Entry 4HEA (X-ray diffraction, 3.30 A resolution); this record covers chains 1 and 3 of the 16 polymer chains in the assembly.

Chain 1:
Name: NADH-quinone oxidoreductase subunit 1
Organism: Thermus thermophilus
Notes: EC 1.6.5.3
UniProt: Q56222 (NQO1_THET8); residue numbers follow UniProt; this construct covers 1-438
Amino-acid sequence (438 residues; each row starts with the number of its first residue):
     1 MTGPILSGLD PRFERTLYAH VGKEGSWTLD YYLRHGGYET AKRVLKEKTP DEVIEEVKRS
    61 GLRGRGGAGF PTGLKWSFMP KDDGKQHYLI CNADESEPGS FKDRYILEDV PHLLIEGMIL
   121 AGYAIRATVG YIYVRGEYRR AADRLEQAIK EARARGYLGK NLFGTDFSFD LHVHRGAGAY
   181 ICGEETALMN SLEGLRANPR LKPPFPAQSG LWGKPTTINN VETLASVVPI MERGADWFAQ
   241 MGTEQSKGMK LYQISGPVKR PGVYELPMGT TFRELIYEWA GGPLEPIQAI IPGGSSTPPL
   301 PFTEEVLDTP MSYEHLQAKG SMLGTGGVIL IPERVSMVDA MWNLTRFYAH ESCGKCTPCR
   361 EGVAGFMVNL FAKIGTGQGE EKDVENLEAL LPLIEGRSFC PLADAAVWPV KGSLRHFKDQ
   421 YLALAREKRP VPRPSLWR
Not modelled in the structure: 1
Metal / ion sites: 4Fe-4S cluster Fe: Cys353, Cys356, Cys359, Cys400
Residues lining bound ligands:
  - FMN (flavin mononucleotide): Gly64, Arg65, Gly66, Ala68, Gly69, Thr72, Lys75, Asn92, Asp94, Glu95, Ser96, Tyr180, Ile181, Gly183, Glu184, Glu185, Ile218, Asn219, Asn220, Thr223, Pro401, Leu402
  - 4Fe-4S cluster (SF4): Ile181, Pro199, Ser352, Cys353, Gly354, Lys355, Cys356, Cys359, Arg360, Ser398, Phe399, Cys400, Leu402, Ala403

Chain 3:
Name: NADH-quinone oxidoreductase subunit 3
Organism: Thermus thermophilus
Notes: EC 1.6.5.3
UniProt: Q56223 (NQO3_THET8); numbering as in UniProt (aligned over 1-783)
Amino-acid sequence (783 residues; row label = number of the first residue in the row):
     1 MVRVKVNDRI VEVPPGTSVM DAVFHAGYDV PLFCSEKHLS PIGACRMCLV RIGLPKKGPD
    61 GKPLLNEKGE PEIQWQPKLA ASCVTAVADG MVVDTLSDVV REAQAGMVEF TLLNHPLDCP
   121 TCDKGGACEL QDRTVEYGLY EKYYQKGPLE LPVYTRFEFT RRHVDKHHPL SPFVILDRER
   181 CIHCKRCVRY FEEVPGDEVL DFIERGVHTF IGTMDFGLPS GFSGNITDIC PVGALLDLTA
   241 RFRARNWEME ETPTTCALCP VGCGITADTR SGELLRIRAR EVPEVNEIWI CDAGRFGHEW
   301 ADQNRLKTPL VRKEGRLVEA TWEEAFLALK EGLKEARGEE VGLYLAHDAT LEEGLLASEL
   361 AKALKTPHLD FQGRTAAPAS LFPPASLEDL LQADFALVLG DPTEEAPILH LRLSEFVRDL
   421 KPPHRYNHGT PFADLQIKER MPRRTDKMAL FAPYRAPLMK WAAIHEVHRP GEEREILLAL
   481 LGDKEGSEMV AKAKEAWEKA KNPVLILGAG VLQDTVAAER ARLLAERKGA KVLAMTPAAN
   541 ARGLEAMGVL PGAKGASWDE PGALYAYYGF VPPEEALKGK RFVVMHLSHL HPLAERYAHV
   601 VLPAPTFYEK RGHLVNLEGR VLPLSPAPIE NGEAEGALQV LALLAEALGV RPPFRLHLEA
   661 QKALKARKVP EAMGRLSFRL KELRPKERKG AFYLRPTMWK AHQAVGKAQE AARAELWAHP
   721 ETARAEALPE GAQVAVETPF GRVEARVVHR EDVPKGHLYL SALGPAAGLR VEGRVLVPAG
   781 GEA
Not modelled in the structure: 56-72, 144-147, 778-783
Metal / ion sites: 2Fe-2S cluster Fe: Cys34, Cys45, Cys48, Cys83; 4Fe-4S cluster Fe site 1: His115, Cys119, Cys122, Cys128; 4Fe-4S cluster Fe site 2: Cys181, Cys184, Cys187, Cys230; 4Fe-4S cluster Fe site 3: Cys256, Cys259, Cys263, Cys291
Residues lining bound ligands:
  - 2Fe-2S cluster (FES): Pro31, Leu32, Phe33, Cys34, Ser35, Ile42, Gly43, Ala44, Cys45, Arg46, Met47, Cys48, Ala81, Cys83
  - 4Fe-4S cluster (SF4), molecule 1: His115, Leu117, Asp118, Cys119, Cys122, Lys124, Gly125, Cys128, Leu130, Gln131, Arg180, Val232, Gly233
  - 4Fe-4S cluster (SF4), molecule 2: Cys181, Ile182, His183, Cys184, Lys185, Arg186, Cys187, Phe202, Ile211, Cys230, Pro231, Val232, Ala234, Leu235
  - 4Fe-4S cluster (SF4), molecule 3: Cys256, Leu258, Cys259, Val261, Gly262, Cys263, Ile290, Cys291, Gly294, Pro407, Ile408
Swiss-Prot annotation at these positions:
  - binding site ([2Fe-2S] cluster): Cys34, Cys45, Cys48, Cys83
  - binding site ([4Fe-4S] cluster): His115, Cys119, Cys122, Cys128, Cys181, Cys184, Cys187, Cys230, Cys256, Cys259, Cys263, Cys291
  - mutagenesis: Cys256 (C256A: Decreases amount and stability of iron-sulfur center 4), Cys259 (C259A: Decreases amount and stability of iron-sulfur center 4), Cys263 (C263A: Decreases amount and stability of iron-sulfur center 4), Cys291 (C291A: Decreases amount and stability of iron-sulfur center 4)

Interface between chain 1 and chain 3:
Contacting residue pairs (56):
  Ala179(1) - Arg205(3)
  Leu195(1) - Arg440(3)
  Arg196(1) - Phe202(3)  hydrogen bond (side chain-backbone)
  Arg196(1) - Ile203(3)
  Arg196(1) - Glu204(3)  hydrogen bond (side chain-backbone)
  Arg196(1) - Thr209(3)
  Leu201(1) - Ile42(3)  hydrophobic
  Leu201(1) - Gly43(3)
  Leu201(1) - Val84(3)  hydrophobic
  Pro203(1) - Val84(3)
  His350(1) - Arg205(3)  hydrogen bond (backbone-side chain)
  Glu351(1) - Arg205(3)  salt bridge
  Ser352(1) - Arg205(3)
  Ser352(1) - Gly206(3)  hydrogen bond (backbone-backbone)
  Lys355(1) - Ile42(3)
  Lys355(1) - Ala44(3)
  Lys355(1) - Glu439(3)  salt bridge
  Cys356(1) - Ala44(3)
  Cys356(1) - Arg46(3)
  Thr357(1) - Ala44(3)  hydrogen bond (backbone-backbone)
  Thr357(1) - Cys45(3)  hydrogen bond (side chain-backbone)
  Thr357(1) - Phe110(3)
  Thr357(1) - Thr111(3)
  Pro358(1) - Met107(3)
  Pro358(1) - Phe110(3)  hydrophobic
  Arg360(1) - Ile182(3)  hydrogen bond (side chain-backbone)
  Arg360(1) - His183(3)
  Arg360(1) - Gly206(3)
  Arg360(1) - Val207(3)
  Glu361(1) - Phe110(3)
  Glu361(1) - Leu113(3)
  Glu361(1) - Asn114(3)  hydrogen bond
  Glu361(1) - Arg162(3)  salt bridge
  Glu361(1) - Val207(3)
  Gly362(1) - Phe110(3)
  Ala364(1) - Val207(3)  hydrophobic
  Gly365(1) - Leu113(3)
  Gly365(1) - Phe157(3)
  Phe366(1) - Leu113(3)  hydrophobic
  Phe366(1) - Arg156(3)
  Phe366(1) - Phe157(3)
  Asn369(1) - Phe157(3)
  Asn369(1) - Phe159(3)
  Lys373(1) - Glu158(3)  salt bridge
  Lys373(1) - Phe159(3)
  Asn386(1) - Arg156(3)  hydrogen bond
  Leu390(1) - Arg156(3)
  Leu393(1) - Phe110(3)
  Gly396(1) - Lys78(3)
  Arg397(1) - Arg46(3)
  Arg397(1) - Leu49(3)
  Arg397(1) - Leu79(3)
  Arg397(1) - Ala103(3)
  Ser398(1) - Arg46(3)
  Phe399(1) - Gly43(3)
  Phe399(1) - Arg46(3)
Interface residues without a listed pair, chain 1 (34 interface residues in all): Gly178, Asn198, Cys353, Gly354, Leu370, Glu380, Ile394
Interface residues without a listed pair, chain 3 (36 interface residues in all): Pro41, Glu102, Gly106, Glu109, Lys185

Summary:
34 residues of chain 1 and 36 residues of chain 3 are in contact; the contacts include 9 hydrogen bonds and 4
salt bridges. Among the polar pairs are Glu351(1)-Arg205(3), Lys355(1)-Glu439(3) and Glu361(1)-Arg162(3).
Chain 1 binds 4Fe-4S cluster and flavin mononucleotide.
Chain 1 is NADH-quinone oxidoreductase subunit 1 and chain 3 is NADH-quinone oxidoreductase subunit 3, both
from Thermus thermophilus; the structure, Crystal structure of the entire respiratory complex I from Thermus
thermophilus, was determined by X-ray diffraction (same publication as 4HE8).
